8GJ1 - chains A and Y of the 10 polymer chains in the assembly; structure by electron microscopy, 3.00 A resolution.

== Chain A ==
Protein: DNA polymerase III subunit delta
Organism: Escherichia coli K-12
Notes: EC 2.7.7.7
UniProtKB: P28630 (HOLA_ECOLI); residue numbers follow UniProt; this construct covers 1-343
Amino-acid sequence (343 residues; each row starts with the number of its first residue):
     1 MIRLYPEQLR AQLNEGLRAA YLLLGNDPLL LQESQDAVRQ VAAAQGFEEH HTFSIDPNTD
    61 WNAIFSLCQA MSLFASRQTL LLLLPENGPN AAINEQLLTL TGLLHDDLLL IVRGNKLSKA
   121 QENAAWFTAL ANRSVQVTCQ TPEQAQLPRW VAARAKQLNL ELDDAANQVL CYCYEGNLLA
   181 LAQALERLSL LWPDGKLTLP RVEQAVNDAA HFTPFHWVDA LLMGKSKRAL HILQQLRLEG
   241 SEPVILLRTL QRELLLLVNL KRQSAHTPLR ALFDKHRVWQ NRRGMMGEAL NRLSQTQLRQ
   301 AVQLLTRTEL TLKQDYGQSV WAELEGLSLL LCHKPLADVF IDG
Reported in the primary citation:
  - binding site for Template (chain Y): Trp279
  - binding site for Primer: Tyr316

== Chain Y ==
Molecule: Template
Sequence (68 nucleotides; each row starts with the number of its first residue):
     1 TTTTTTTTTT TTTTTTTTTT TTTTTTTTTT TTTTTTTTTT TTTTTCGATC GTATGTTGTA
    61 ACTATCTC
Unresolved in the structure: 1-39

== Interface between chain A and chain Y ==
Contacting residue pairs (16):
  Phe215(A) - DT42(Y)  stacking on the base
  Phe215(A) - DT43(Y)  base contact
  Glu242(A) - DT44(Y)  base contact
  Val244(A) - DT44(Y)  phosphate contact
  Val244(A) - DT45(Y)  phosphate contact
  Ile245(A) - DT43(Y)  base contact
  Ile245(A) - DT44(Y)  sugar contact
  Arg248(A) - DT44(Y)  phosphate contact
  Arg248(A) - DT45(Y)  salt bridge to the phosphate
  Thr249(A) - DT43(Y)  sugar contact
  Arg252(A) - DT43(Y)  hydrogen bond to the sugar
  Trp279(A) - DT40(Y)  stacking on the base
  Trp279(A) - DT41(Y)  stacking on the base
  Arg282(A) - DT41(Y)  base contact
  Leu312(A) - DT45(Y)  base contact
  Lys313(A) - DT45(Y)  hydrogen bond to the phosphate
Interface residues without a listed pair, chain A (13 interface residues in all): Lys116, Pro214

== Summary ==
13 residues of chain A face 6 of chain Y across their interface; the contacts include 2 hydrogen bonds, 1 salt
bridge and 3 aromatic stacking contacts. Polar contacts include Arg252(A)-DT43(Y), Lys313(A)-DT45(Y) and
Arg248(A)-DT45(Y). The paper reports a binding site for Template (chain Y) at Trp279(A); a binding site for
Primer at Tyr316(A).
Here chain A is DNA polymerase III subunit delta (Escherichia coli K-12) and chain Y is Template. Entry 8GJ1
(E. coli clamp loader with open clamp on primed template DNA (form 2)) was determined by electron microscopy
(same publication as 8GIY, 8GIZ, 8GJ0, 8GJ2 and 8GJ3).
